4C6Y - chain A; structure by X-ray diffraction, 1.80 A resolution.

== Chain A ==
Name: Beta-lactamase
Source organism: Synthetic construct
Notes: EC 3.5.2.6
Chain sequence (262 residues; row label = number of the first residue in the row; note: 3 numbers in that range are skipped by the numbering (no residue carries them; nothing is unmodelled there)):
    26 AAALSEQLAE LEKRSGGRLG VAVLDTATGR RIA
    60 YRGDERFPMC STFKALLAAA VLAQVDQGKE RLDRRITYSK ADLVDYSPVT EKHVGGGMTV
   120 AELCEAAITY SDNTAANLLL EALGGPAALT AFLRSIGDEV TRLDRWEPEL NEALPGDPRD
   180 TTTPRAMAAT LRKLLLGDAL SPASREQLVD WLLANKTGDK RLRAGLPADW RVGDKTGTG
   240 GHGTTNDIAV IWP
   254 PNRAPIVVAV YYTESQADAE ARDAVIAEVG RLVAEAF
Metal / ion sites: Na+ site 1: Arg184 (together with di(hydroxyethyl)ether); Na+ site 2 near Glu273 (its only coordinating residue here)

== Summary ==
Chain A is Beta-lactamase (Synthetic construct); the structure, Ancestral PNCA (last common ancestors of
Gram-positive and Gram- negative bacteria) beta-lactamase class A, was determined by X-ray diffraction,
deposited together with 4C75.
